Entry 8HQS (electron microscopy, 3.20 A resolution); this record covers chains B and F of the 7 polymer chains in the assembly.

[Chain B]
Protein: Structural maintenance of chromosomes protein 6
Organism: Saccharomyces cerevisiae S288C
UniProt: Q12749 (SMC6_YEAST); residue numbers follow UniProt; this construct covers 1-1114
Amino-acid sequence (1114 residues; each row starts with the number of its first residue):
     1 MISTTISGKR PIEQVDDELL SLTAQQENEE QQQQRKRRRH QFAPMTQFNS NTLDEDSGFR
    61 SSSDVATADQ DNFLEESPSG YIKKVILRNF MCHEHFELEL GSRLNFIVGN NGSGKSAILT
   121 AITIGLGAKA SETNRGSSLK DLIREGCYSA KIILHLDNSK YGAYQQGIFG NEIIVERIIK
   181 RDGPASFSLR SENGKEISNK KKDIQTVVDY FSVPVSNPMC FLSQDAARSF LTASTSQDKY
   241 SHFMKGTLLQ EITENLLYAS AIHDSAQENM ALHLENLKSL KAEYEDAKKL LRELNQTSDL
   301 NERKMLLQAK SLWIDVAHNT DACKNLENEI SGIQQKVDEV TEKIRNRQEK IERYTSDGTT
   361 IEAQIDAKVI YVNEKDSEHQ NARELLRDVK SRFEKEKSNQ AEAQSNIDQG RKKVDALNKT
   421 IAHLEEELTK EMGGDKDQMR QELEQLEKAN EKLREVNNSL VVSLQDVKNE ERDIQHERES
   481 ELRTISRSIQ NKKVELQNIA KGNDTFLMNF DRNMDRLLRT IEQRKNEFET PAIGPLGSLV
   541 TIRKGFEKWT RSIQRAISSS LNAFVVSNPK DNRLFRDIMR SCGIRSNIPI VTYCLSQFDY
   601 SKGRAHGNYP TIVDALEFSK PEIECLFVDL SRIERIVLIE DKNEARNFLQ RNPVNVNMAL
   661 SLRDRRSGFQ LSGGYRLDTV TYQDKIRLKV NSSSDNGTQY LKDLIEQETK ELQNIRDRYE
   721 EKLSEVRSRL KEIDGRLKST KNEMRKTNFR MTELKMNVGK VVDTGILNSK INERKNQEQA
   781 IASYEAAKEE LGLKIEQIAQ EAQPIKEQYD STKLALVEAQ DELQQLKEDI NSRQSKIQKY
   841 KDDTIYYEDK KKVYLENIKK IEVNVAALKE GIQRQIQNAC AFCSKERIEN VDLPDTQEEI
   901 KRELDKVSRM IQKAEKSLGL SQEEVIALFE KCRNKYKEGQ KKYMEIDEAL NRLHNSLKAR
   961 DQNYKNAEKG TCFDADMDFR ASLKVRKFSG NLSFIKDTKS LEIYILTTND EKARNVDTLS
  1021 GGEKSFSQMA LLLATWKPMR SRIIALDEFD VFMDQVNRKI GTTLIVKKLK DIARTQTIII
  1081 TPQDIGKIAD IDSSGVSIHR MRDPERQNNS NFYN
Unresolved in the structure: 1-11, 47-73, 281-938, 1105-1114
UniProt features mapped onto this chain:
  - motif: R35 to R39 (Nuclear localization signal)
  - binding site (ATP): G109 to S116

[Chain F]
Protein: Non-structural maintenance of chromosomes element 1
Organism: Saccharomyces cerevisiae S288C
Notes: EC 2.3.2.27
UniProt: Q07913 (NSE1_YEAST); residues 1-336 here = UniProt positions 1-336
Amino-acid sequence (336 residues; numbered 1 to 336; the number before each row is that of its first residue):
     1 MEVHEEQVSA PVTGDATAKY LLQYILSARG ICHENALILA LMRLETDAST LNTEWSIQQW
    61 VDKLNDYINA INVKLNLLGY KIIRINHGIG RNAVTLKAKQ NFESFEDNTA IRAHNNDYAV
   121 LQSIVLPESN RFFVYVNLAS TEETKLATRF NQNEIEFMKW AIEQFMISGE TIVEGPALET
   181 SIIVKEVNRI LVAATGDSNL AKWRKFSTFT VGSTNLFQFQ ELTATDIEDL LLRLCELKWF
   241 YRTQEGKFGI DLRCIAELEE YLTSMYNLNT CQNCHKLAIQ GVRCGNESCR EENEETGENS
   301 LSQIWHVDCF KHYITHVSKN CDRCGSSLIT EGVYVI
Unresolved in the structure: 1-10, 104-107
UniProt features mapped onto this chain:
  - zinc finger: L268 to S327 (RING-type)

[Interface between chain B and chain F]
Contacting residue pairs - 11 pairs, chain B then chain F:
  N111(B) - E292(F)
  R228(B) - E294(F)
  R228(B) - E295(F)  salt bridge
  S229(B) - E295(F)
  T232(B) - E294(F)
  T232(B) - E295(F)  hydrogen bond
  E1048(B) - E292(F)
  V1051(B) - E291(F)
  V1051(B) - N293(F)
  V1051(B) - E294(F)
  F1052(B) - E294(F)
Interface residues without a listed pair, chain B (8 interface residues in all): Q224

[Summary]
Chain B and chain F form an interface of 8 and 5 residues respectively; the contacts include 1 hydrogen bond
and 1 salt bridge. Polar contacts include R228(B)-E295(F) and T232(B)-E295(F). UniProt lists 8 ATP-binding
residues on chain B.
Here chain B is Structural maintenance of chromosomes protein 6 and chain F is Non-structural maintenance of
chromosomes element 1, both from Saccharomyces cerevisiae S288C. Entry 8HQS (Cryo-EM structure of 8-subunit
Smc5/6 head region) was determined by electron microscopy, deposited together with 7YLM, 7YMD, 7YQH, 8I13,
8I21, 8I4U and 6 further entries.
